Entry 7MK9 (electron microscopy, 3.54 A resolution); this record covers chains A and F of the 17 polymer chains in the assembly.

[Chain A]
Protein: DNA-directed RNA polymerase subunit
Source organism: Saccharomyces cerevisiae
Notes: EC 2.7.7.6
UniProtKB: A0A6A5Q1P2 (A0A6A5Q1P2_YEASX); residue numbers follow UniProt; this construct covers 1-1733
Chain sequence (1733 residues; numbered 1 to 1733; the number before each row is that of its first residue):
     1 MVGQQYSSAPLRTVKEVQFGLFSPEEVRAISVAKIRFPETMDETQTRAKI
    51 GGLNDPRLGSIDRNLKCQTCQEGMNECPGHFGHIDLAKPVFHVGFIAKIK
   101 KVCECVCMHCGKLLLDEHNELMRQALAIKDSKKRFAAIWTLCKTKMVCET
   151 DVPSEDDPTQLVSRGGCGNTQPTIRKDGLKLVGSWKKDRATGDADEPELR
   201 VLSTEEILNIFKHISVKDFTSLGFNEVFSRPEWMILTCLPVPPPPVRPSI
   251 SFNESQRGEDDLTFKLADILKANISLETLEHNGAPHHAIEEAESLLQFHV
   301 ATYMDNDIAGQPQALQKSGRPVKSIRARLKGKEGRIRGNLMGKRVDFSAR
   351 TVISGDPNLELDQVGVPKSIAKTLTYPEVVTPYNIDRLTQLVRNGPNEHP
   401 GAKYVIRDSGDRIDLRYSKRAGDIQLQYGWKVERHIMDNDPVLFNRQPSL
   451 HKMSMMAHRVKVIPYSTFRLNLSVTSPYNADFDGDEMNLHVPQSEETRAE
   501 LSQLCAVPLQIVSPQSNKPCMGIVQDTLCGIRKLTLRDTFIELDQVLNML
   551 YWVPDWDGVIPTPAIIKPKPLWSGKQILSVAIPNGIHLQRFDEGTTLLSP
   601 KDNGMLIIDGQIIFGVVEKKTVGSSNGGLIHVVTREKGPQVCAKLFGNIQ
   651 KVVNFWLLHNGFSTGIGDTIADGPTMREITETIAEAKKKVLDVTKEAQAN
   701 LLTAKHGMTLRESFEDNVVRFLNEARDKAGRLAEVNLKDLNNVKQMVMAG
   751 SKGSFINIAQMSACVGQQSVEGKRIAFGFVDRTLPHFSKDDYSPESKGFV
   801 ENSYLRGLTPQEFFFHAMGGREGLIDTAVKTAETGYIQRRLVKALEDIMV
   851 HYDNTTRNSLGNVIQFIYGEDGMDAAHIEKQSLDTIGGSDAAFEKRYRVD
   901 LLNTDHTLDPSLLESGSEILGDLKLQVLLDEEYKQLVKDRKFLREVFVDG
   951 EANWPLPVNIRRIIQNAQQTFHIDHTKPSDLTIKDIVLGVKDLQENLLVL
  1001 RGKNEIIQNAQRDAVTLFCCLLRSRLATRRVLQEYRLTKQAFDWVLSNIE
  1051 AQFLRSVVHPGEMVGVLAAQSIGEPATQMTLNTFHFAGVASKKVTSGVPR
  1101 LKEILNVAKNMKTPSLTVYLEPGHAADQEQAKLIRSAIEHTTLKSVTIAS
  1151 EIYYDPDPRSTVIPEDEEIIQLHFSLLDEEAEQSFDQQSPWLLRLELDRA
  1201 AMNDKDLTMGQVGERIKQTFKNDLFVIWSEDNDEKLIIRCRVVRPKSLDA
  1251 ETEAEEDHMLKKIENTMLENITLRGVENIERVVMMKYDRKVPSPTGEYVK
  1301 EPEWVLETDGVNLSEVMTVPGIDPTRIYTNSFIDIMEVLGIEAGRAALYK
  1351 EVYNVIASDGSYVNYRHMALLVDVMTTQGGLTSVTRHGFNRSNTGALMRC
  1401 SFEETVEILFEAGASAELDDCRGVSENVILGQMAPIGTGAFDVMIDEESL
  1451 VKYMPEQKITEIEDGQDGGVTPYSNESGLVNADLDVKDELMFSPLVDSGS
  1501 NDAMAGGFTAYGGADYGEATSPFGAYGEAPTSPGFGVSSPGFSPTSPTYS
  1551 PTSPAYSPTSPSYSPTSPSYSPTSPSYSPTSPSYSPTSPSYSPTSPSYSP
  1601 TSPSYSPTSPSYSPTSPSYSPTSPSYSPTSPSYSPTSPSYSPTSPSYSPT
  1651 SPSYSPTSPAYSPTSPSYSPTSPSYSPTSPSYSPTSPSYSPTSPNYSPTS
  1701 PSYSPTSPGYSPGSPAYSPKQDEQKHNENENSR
Disordered / not traced: 1, 1082-1092, 1176-1184, 1246-1253, 1455-1733
Metal / ion sites: Zn2+ site 1: C67, C70, C77, H80; Zn2+ site 2: C107, C110, C148, C167; Mg2+: D481, D483, D485 (shared with 2 residues of chain R)
Reported in the primary citation:
  - binding site for the 15-nt RNA strand: K619, K620

[Chain F]
Protein: DNA-directed RNA polymerases I, II, and III subunit RPABC2
Source organism: Saccharomyces cerevisiae
UniProtKB: A0A6L0ZRI7 (A0A6L0ZRI7_YEASX); residues 1-155 here = UniProt positions 1-155
Chain sequence (155 residues; row label = number of the first residue in the row):
     1 MSDYEEAFNDGNENFEDFDVEHFSDEETYEEKPQFKDGETTDANGKTIVT
    51 GGNGPEDFQQHEQIRRKTLKEKAIPKDQRATTPYMTKYERARILGTRALQ
   101 ISMNAPVFVDLEGETDPLRIAMKELAEKKIPLVIRRYLPDGSFEDWSVEE
   151 LIVDL
Disordered / not traced: 1-68

[Interface between chain A and chain F]
Residue-residue contacts - 57 pairs, chain A then chain F:
  V379(A) - S102(F)
  T381(A) - S102(F)
  P382(A) - N104(F)
  Y383(A) - L111(F)  hydrophobic
  E495(A) - A98(F)
  E495(A) - L99(F)
  E495(A) - P117(F)
  E496(A) - R92(F)
  E496(A) - G95(F)
  E496(A) - T96(F)  hydrogen bond (side chain-backbone)
  E496(A) - L99(F)
  A499(A) - G95(F)
  Q503(A) - R90(F)  hydrogen bond
  L504(A) - K87(F)
  L504(A) - Y88(F)  hydrophobic
  L504(A) - A91(F)  hydrophobic
  H851(A) - P139(F)
  Y852(A) - T81(F)
  Y852(A) - R136(F)
  Y852(A) - Y137(F)
  R857(A) - P139(F)
  R1001(A) - A80(F)
  R1001(A) - T82(F)
  R1001(A) - P83(F)
  L1054(A) - Y84(F)
  R1055(A) - D154(F)
  R1055(A) - L155(F)
  H1059(A) - T86(F)  hydrogen bond
  H1059(A) - K87(F)
  H1059(A) - L155(F)
  P1060(A) - T86(F)
  G1061(A) - Y88(F)
  E1062(A) - Y88(F)
  G1437(A) - Y88(F)
  T1438(A) - Y88(F)
  T1438(A) - R92(F)  hydrogen bond (backbone-side chain)
  F1441(A) - Y88(F)
  F1441(A) - E89(F)
  F1441(A) - R92(F)  hydrogen bond (backbone-side chain)
  F1441(A) - I134(F)  hydrophobic
  F1441(A) - R135(F)
  D1442(A) - R92(F)
  D1442(A) - I134(F)
  D1442(A) - R135(F)  hydrogen bond (backbone-backbone)
  D1442(A) - Y137(F)  hydrogen bond
  V1443(A) - R92(F)
  V1443(A) - L132(F)  hydrophobic
  V1443(A) - V133(F)
  M1444(A) - L132(F)
  M1444(A) - V133(F)  hydrogen bond (backbone-backbone)
  M1444(A) - R135(F)
  I1445(A) - P131(F)
  I1445(A) - L132(F)  hydrophobic
  D1446(A) - V133(F)
  Y1453(A) - F108(F)
  Y1453(A) - K129(F)
  M1454(A) - F108(F)
Other interface residues (no listed pair), chain A (35 interface residues in all): V380, R387, E500, S502, R1422, L1450
Other interface residues (no listed pair), chain F (37 interface residues in all): I93, M103, V107, T115, L118

[Overview]
The interface between chain A and chain F involves 35 residues on one side and 37 on the other, with 8
hydrogen bonds. Polar pairs include E496(A)-T96(F), Q503(A)-R90(F) and H1059(A)-T86(F). The Zn2+ site 1 is
built by C67(A), C70(A), C77(A) and H80(A). The paper reports a binding site for the 15-nt RNA strand at
K619(A) and K620(A).
Here chain A is DNA-directed RNA polymerase subunit and chain F is DNA-directed RNA polymerases I, II, and III
subunit RPABC2, both from Saccharomyces cerevisiae. Entry 7MK9 (Complex structure of trailing EC of EC+EC
(trailing EC-focused)) was determined by electron microscopy together with 7MEI, 7MKA, 7ML0, 7ML1, 7ML2, 7ML3
and 7ML4 from the same study.
